Entry 8E2Q (X-ray diffraction, 2.34 A resolution); this record covers chains A and B of the 4 polymer chains in the assembly.

== Chain A (and B) ==
Molecule: tRNA-specific adenosine deaminase 1.17
From: Escherichia coli
Notes: EC 3.5.4.33; chain B of this document is another copy of the same molecule, construct and numbering; everything in this record applies to it too
Reference sequence: W8T8U5 (W8T8U5_ECOLX); residue numbers follow UniProt; this construct covers 1-167
Chain sequence (167 residues; row label = number of the first residue in the row):
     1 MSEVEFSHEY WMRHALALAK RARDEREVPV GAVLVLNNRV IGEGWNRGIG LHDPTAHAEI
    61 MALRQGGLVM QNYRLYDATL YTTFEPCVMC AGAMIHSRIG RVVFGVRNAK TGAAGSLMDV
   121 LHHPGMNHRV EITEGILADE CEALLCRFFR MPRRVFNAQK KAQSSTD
Unresolved in the structure: 1-3, 158-167 (chain B: 1, 162-167)
Sequence notes: conflict Ala-17 (Thr in W8T8U5), Arg-23 (Trp in W8T8U5), Leu-36 (His in W8T8U5), Gly-48 (Pro in W8T8U5), Leu-51 (Arg in W8T8U5), Tyr-76 (Ile in W8T8U5), Thr-82 (Val in W8T8U5), Phe-84 (Leu in W8T8U5), Val-106 (Ala in W8T8U5), Asn-108 (Asp in W8T8U5), Glu-142 (Ala in W8T8U5), Cys-146 (Ser in W8T8U5), Arg-147 (Asp in W8T8U5), Pro-152 (Arg in W8T8U5), Arg-154 (Gln in W8T8U5), Val-155 (Glu in W8T8U5), Phe-156 (Ile in W8T8U5), Asn-157 (Lys in W8T8U5)
Ion coordination: Zn2+: His-57, Cys-87, Cys-90 (shared with 1 residue of chain E)
Reported in the primary citation:
  - catalytic residues: Glu-59
  - contacts within the chain: Glu-59/Thr-82

== How chain A and chain B interact ==
Contacting residue pairs (58):
  Gly-48(A) with Tyr-73(B)
  Ile-49(A) with Tyr-73(B), hydrophobic
  His-52(A) with Gly-67(B); Leu-68(B); Gln-71(B), hydrogen bond; Asn-72(B); Tyr-73(B)
  Asp-53(A) with Arg-64(B), salt bridge; Tyr-73(B)
  Pro-54(A) with Leu-63(B); Tyr-73(B); His-96(B); Ser-97(B)
  Thr-55(A) with Ile-60(B); Arg-64(B)
  His-57(A) with His-96(B)
  Arg-64(A) with Asp-53(B), salt bridge; Thr-55(B), hydrogen bond; Arg-64(B)
  Gly-67(A) with His-52(B)
  Leu-68(A) with Leu-51(B); His-52(B)
  Gln-71(A) with His-52(B), hydrogen bond
  Asn-72(A) with His-52(B), hydrogen bond (backbone-side chain)
  Tyr-73(A) with Gly-48(B); Ile-49(B), hydrophobic; His-52(B); Asp-53(B); Pro-54(B)
  Cys-87(A) with His-96(B), hydrogen bond
  Val-88(A) with Val-88(B)
  Met-89(A) with Met-89(B); Gly-92(B); Ala-93(B); His-96(B)
  Gly-92(A) with Val-88(B); Met-89(B)
  Ala-93(A) with Met-89(B), hydrophobic
  His-96(A) with Pro-54(B); His-57(B); Cys-87(B), hydrogen bond; Met-89(B)
  Ser-97(A) with Pro-54(B)
  Lys-110(A) with Asn-127(B), hydrogen bond
  Thr-111(A) with Gly-125(B); Asn-127(B)
  Leu-117(A) with Pro-124(B); Gly-125(B)
  Met-118(A) with His-123(B); Met-126(B), hydrophobic
  His-123(A) with Met-118(B)
  Pro-124(A) with Leu-117(B)
  Gly-125(A) with Thr-111(B); Leu-117(B)
  Met-126(A) with Leu-117(B), hydrophobic; Met-118(B), hydrophobic
  Asn-127(A) with Lys-110(B), hydrogen bond; Thr-111(B)
Interface residues without a listed pair, chain A (33 interface residues in all): Leu-51, Ile-60, Leu-63, Val-120
Interface residues without a listed pair, chain B (33 interface residues in all): Val-120

== Overview ==
The chain A/chain B interface involves 33 residues from each chain; the contacts include 8 hydrogen bonds and
2 salt bridges. Among the polar pairs are Asp-53(A)/Arg-64(B), His-52(A)/Gln-71(B) and Arg-64(A)/Thr-55(B).
His-57(A), Cys-87(A) and Cys-90(A) form the Zn2+ site. The paper reports the catalytic residue Glu-59(A);
contacts within the chain involving Thr-82(A) and Glu-59(A).
Chain A and chain B are both tRNA-specific adenosine deaminase 1.17 (Escherichia coli); the structure, Crystal
structure of TadAC-1.17 in a complex with ssDNA, was determined by X-ray diffraction together with 8E2P, 8E2R
and 8E2S from the same study.
